PDB entry 8HH6 | electron microscopy, 2.90 A resolution | chains C and D of the 7 polymer chains in the assembly

[Chain C]
Protein: ATP synthase subunit alpha
Organism: Bacillus sp. PS3
Notes: EC 7.1.2.2
UniProt: A0A0M3VGF9 (A0A0M3VGF9_BACP3); residues 2-502 here = UniProt positions 2-502
Sequence (501 residues; row label = number of the first residue in the row):
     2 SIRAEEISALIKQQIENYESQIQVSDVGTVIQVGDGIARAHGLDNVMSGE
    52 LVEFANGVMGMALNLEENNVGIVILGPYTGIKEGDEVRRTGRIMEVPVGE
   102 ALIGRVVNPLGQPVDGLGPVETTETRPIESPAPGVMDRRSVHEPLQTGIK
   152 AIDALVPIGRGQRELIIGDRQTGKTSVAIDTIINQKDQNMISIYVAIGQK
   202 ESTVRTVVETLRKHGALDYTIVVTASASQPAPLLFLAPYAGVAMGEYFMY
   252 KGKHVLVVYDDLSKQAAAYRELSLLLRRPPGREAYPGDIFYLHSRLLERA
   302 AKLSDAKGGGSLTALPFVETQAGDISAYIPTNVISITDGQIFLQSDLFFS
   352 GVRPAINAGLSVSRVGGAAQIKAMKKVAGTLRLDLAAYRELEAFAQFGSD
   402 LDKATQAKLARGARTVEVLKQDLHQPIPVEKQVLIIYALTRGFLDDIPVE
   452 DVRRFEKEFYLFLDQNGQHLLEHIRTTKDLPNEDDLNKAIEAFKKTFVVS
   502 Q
Not modelled in the structure: 2-23, 502
Construct notes: conflict Pro132 (Arg in A0A0M3VGF9), Ser193 (Cys in A0A0M3VGF9), Phe463 (Trp in A0A0M3VGF9)
Ion coordination: Mg2+: Thr176 (together with ATP)
Residues lining bound ligands:
  - ADP (adenosine-5'-diphosphate): Arg365, Val366, Gly367
  - ATP (adenosine-5'-triphosphate): Asp170, Arg171, Gln172, Thr173, Gly174, Lys175, Thr176, Ser177, Phe349, Arg354, Pro355, Gln422, Asp423, Leu424

[Chain D]
Protein: ATP synthase subunit beta
Organism: Bacillus sp. PS3
Notes: EC 7.1.2.2
UniProt: A0A0M4U1P9 (A0A0M4U1P9_BACP3); numbering as in UniProt (aligned over 1-473)
Sequence (484 residues; numbered -10 to 473; the number before each row is that of its first residue; numbers below 1 keep their minus sign (Met-10 is residue -10)):
   -10 MHHHHHHHHHHMTRGRVIQVMGPVVDVKFENGHLPAIYNALKIQHKARNE
    40 NEVDIDLTLEVALHLGDDTVRTIAMASTDGLIRGMEVIDTGAPISVPVGE
    90 VTLGRVFNVLGEPIDLEGDIPADARRDPIHRPAPKFEELATEVEILETGI
   140 KVVDLLAPYIKGGKIGLFGGAGVGKTVLIQELIHNIAQEHGGISVFAGVG
   190 ERTREGNDLYHEMKDSGVISKTAMVFGQMNEPPGARMRVALTGLTMAEYF
   240 RDEQGQDVLLFIDNIFRFTQAGSEVSALLGRMPSAVGYQPTLATEMGQLQ
   290 ERITSTAKGSITSIQAIYVPADDYTDPAPATTFSHLDATTNLERKLAEMG
   340 IYPAVDPLASTSRALAPEIVGEEHYQVARKVQQTLQRYKELQDIIAILGM
   390 DELSDEDKLVVHRARRIQFFLSQNFHVAEQFTGQPGSYVPVKETVRGFKE
   440 ILEGKYDHLPEDAFRLVGRIEEVVEKAKAMGVEV
Not modelled in the structure: -10 to 0, 472-473
Construct notes: initiating methionine (-10); expression tag (-9 to 0)
Ion coordination: Mg2+: Thr165 (together with ADP, phosphate ion)
Residues lining bound ligands: ADP (adenosine-5'-diphosphate): Gly159, Ala160, Gly161, Val162, Gly163, Lys164, Thr165, Val166, Tyr341, Phe414, Ala417, Phe420, Thr421

[How chain C and chain D interact]
Pairs across the interface (72):
  Gly43(C) - Arg72(D)
  Leu44(C) - Arg72(D)  hydrogen bond (backbone-side chain)
  Asn46(C) - Ile71(D)
  Val47(C) - Ile71(D)
  Met48(C) - Asn40(D)
  Met48(C) - Val42(D)  hydrophobic
  Met48(C) - Gly69(D)
  Met48(C) - Leu70(D)
  Ser49(C) - Thr67(D)
  Ser49(C) - Asp68(D)
  Ser49(C) - Gly69(D)  hydrogen bond (backbone-backbone)
  Ser49(C) - Leu70(D)  hydrogen bond (backbone-backbone)
  Leu64(C) - Val9(D)
  Asn65(C) - Met10(D)
  Leu66(C) - Ile7(D)
  Leu66(C) - Gln8(D)
  Leu66(C) - Val9(D)  hydrogen bond (backbone-backbone)
  Leu66(C) - Arg72(D)
  Glu67(C) - Ile7(D)
  Glu67(C) - Met10(D)
  Glu67(C) - Arg72(D)
  Glu68(C) - Gln8(D)
  Glu68(C) - Arg72(D)
  Val71(C) - Arg72(D)
  Arg90(C) - Asn40(D)  hydrogen bond (side chain-backbone)
  Glu130(C) - Asp68(D)
  Ala133(C) - Asn219(D)
  Val136(C) - Thr192(D)
  Val136(C) - Asn196(D)
  Met137(C) - Ile103(D)
  Met137(C) - Tyr199(D)  hydrophobic
  Arg139(C) - Thr192(D)
  Arg139(C) - Asn196(D)
  Ser141(C) - Asp197(D)
  Arg164(C) - Arg191(D)
  Pro280(C) - Ala266(D)
  Pro280(C) - Leu267(D)
  Arg283(C) - Val275(D)
  Gly288(C) - Glu263(D)
  Phe291(C) - Arg225(D)
  Phe291(C) - Glu263(D)
  Tyr292(C) - Asn219(D)
  Tyr292(C) - Glu220(D)
  Ser295(C) - Met218(D)
  Glu299(C) - Thr192(D)  hydrogen bond
  Glu299(C) - Asn219(D)
  Ile335(C) - Tyr307(D)
  Ser336(C) - Arg191(D)  hydrogen bond (backbone-side chain)
  Ser336(C) - Met218(D)
  Ile337(C) - Arg191(D)  hydrogen bond (backbone-side chain)
  Thr338(C) - Arg191(D)
  Asp339(C) - Arg191(D)
  Asp339(C) - Arg193(D)  salt bridge
  Ala359(C) - Arg333(D)
  Gly360(C) - Arg333(D)  hydrogen bond (backbone-side chain)
  Ser362(C) - Arg333(D)  hydrogen bond (backbone-side chain)
  Val363(C) - Ala160(D)
  Val363(C) - Gly161(D)
  Arg365(C) - Ala160(D)
  Arg365(C) - Arg191(D)
  Val366(C) - Arg193(D)
  Arg383(C) - Glu337(D)  salt bridge
  Leu384(C) - Glu337(D)
  Leu384(C) - Met338(D)
  Arg390(C) - Glu337(D)  salt bridge
  Glu391(C) - Lys334(D)  salt bridge
  Phe395(C) - Asp382(D)
  Phe395(C) - Ala385(D)  hydrophobic
  Phe395(C) - Ile386(D)  hydrophobic
  Leu402(C) - Ile386(D)
  Asp403(C) - Ile386(D)  hydrogen bond (backbone-backbone)
  Thr406(C) - Ala385(D)
Other interface residues (no listed pair), chain C (65 interface residues in all): Asp45, Gly92, Pro134, Gly135, Arg140, Val142, Arg279, Gly282, Asp289, Arg296, Ile326, Tyr329, Asn333, Gln341, Leu361, Ala387, Leu392, Phe398, Asp401
Other interface residues (no listed pair), chain D (53 interface residues in all): Gly11, Glu39, Glu41, Ser66, Asp104, Leu105, Glu194, Gly195, His200, Phe215, Pro221, Gln259, Gly269, Gly276, Ala310, Ile384

[Summary]
65 residues of chain C face 53 of chain D across their interface, with 11 hydrogen bonds and 4 salt bridges.
Polar pairs include Asp339(C)-Arg193(D), Arg383(C)-Glu337(D) and Arg390(C)-Glu337(D). ADP is bound between
chain C and chain D. Bound to chain C: ATP.
Chain C is ATP synthase subunit alpha and chain D is ATP synthase subunit beta, both from Bacillus sp. PS3;
the structure, F1 domain of FoF1-ATPase from Bacillus PS3,step waiting,highATP, was determined by electron
microscopy together with 8HH1, 8HH2, 8HH3, 8HH4, 8HH5, 8HH7 and 5 further entries from the same study.
